8DR3 - chains C and D of the 12 polymer chains in the assembly; structure by electron microscopy, 2.20 A resolution.

[Chain C]
Protein: Replication factor C subunit 3
Source organism: Saccharomyces cerevisiae
UniProtKB: P38629 (RFC3_YEAST); residues 1-340 here = UniProt positions 1-340
Chain sequence (340 residues; each row starts with the number of its first residue):
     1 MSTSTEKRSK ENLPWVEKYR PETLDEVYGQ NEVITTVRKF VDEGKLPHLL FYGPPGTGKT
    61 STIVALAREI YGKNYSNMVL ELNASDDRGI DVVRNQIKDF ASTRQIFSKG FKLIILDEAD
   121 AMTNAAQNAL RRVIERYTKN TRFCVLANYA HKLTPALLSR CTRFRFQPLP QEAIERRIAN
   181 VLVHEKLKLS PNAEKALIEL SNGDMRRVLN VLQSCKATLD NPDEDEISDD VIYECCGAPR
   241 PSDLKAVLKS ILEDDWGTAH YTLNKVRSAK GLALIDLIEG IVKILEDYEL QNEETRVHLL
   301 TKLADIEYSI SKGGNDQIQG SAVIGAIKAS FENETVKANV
Disordered / not traced: 1-6, 337-340
Bound ions: Mg2+: T60 (together with ATP-gamma-S)
Ligand contacts:
  - ATP-gamma-S (AGS; phosphothiophosphoric acid-adenylate ester), molecule 1: V16, Y19, R20, P21, E26, V27, Y28, P54, P55, G56, T57, G58, K59, T60, S61, E118, N148, L169, R177, M205, R206, L209
  - ATP-gamma-S (AGS), molecule 2: R131, E135, A156, R160
Swiss-Prot annotation at these positions:
  - binding site (ATP): V16 to Y19, R20, Y28, G53 to S61, N148, R206
  - modified residue: S2 (N-acetylserine)

[Chain D]
Protein: Replication factor C subunit 2
Source organism: Saccharomyces cerevisiae
UniProtKB: P40348 (RFC2_YEAST); numbering as in UniProt (aligned over 1-353)
Chain sequence (353 residues; each row starts with the number of its first residue):
     1 MFEGFGPNKK RKISKLAAEQ SLAQQPWVEK YRPKNLDEVT AQDHAVTVLK KTLKSANLPH
    61 MLFYGPPGTG KTSTILALTK ELYGPDLMKS RILELNASDE RGISIVREKV KNFARLTVSK
   121 PSKHDLENYP CPPYKIIILD EADSMTADAQ SALRRTMETY SGVTRFCLIC NYVTRIIDPL
   181 ASRCSKFRFK ALDASNAIDR LRFISEQENV KCDDGVLERI LDISAGDLRR GITLLQSASK
   241 GAQYLGDGKN ITSTQVEELA GVVPHDILIE IVEKVKSGDF DEIKKYVNTF MKSGWSAASV
   301 VNQLHEYYIT NDNFDTNFKN QISWLLFTTD SRLNNGTNEH IQLLNLLVKI SQL
Disordered / not traced: 1-10
Bound ions: Mg2+: T72 (together with ATP-gamma-S)
Ligand contacts:
  - ATP-gamma-S (AGS; phosphothiophosphoric acid-adenylate ester), molecule 1: V28, Y31, R32, P33, E38, V39, T40, Q42, P66, P67, G68, T69, G70, K71, T72, S73, E141, N171, L192, R200, L228, R229, I232
  - ATP-gamma-S (AGS), molecule 2: R154, E158, P179, R183
Swiss-Prot annotation at these positions:
  - binding site (ATP): V28, R32, G65 to S73, N171, R229
  - modified residue: M1 (N-acetylmethionine)

[Interface between chain C and chain D]
Residue-residue contacts - 90 pairs, chain C then chain D:
  K7(C) - P133(D)  hydrogen bond (backbone-backbone)
  K7(C) - G162(D)  hydrogen bond (backbone-backbone)
  K7(C) - V163(D)
  R8(C) - P133(D)
  E11(C) - N57(D)
  N12(C) - A56(D)  hydrogen bond (side chain-backbone)
  N12(C) - N57(D)
  N12(C) - R165(D)  hydrogen bond (backbone-side chain)
  L13(C) - N57(D)
  L13(C) - S161(D)
  L13(C) - G162(D)
  L13(C) - R165(D)
  P14(C) - P59(D)  hydrophobic
  P14(C) - R165(D)
  W15(C) - N57(D)
  E17(C) - E158(D)
  E17(C) - S161(D)
  R20(C) - E158(D)  salt bridge
  T60(C) - R155(D)
  N83(C) - R155(D)
  A84(C) - S151(D)
  A84(C) - A152(D)
  S85(C) - R107(D)
  S85(C) - K111(D)  hydrogen bond
  S85(C) - A152(D)
  S85(C) - T156(D)
  D86(C) - K111(D)  salt bridge
  D117(C) - R155(D)
  E118(C) - R154(D)  salt bridge
  E118(C) - R155(D)
  E118(C) - R183(D)  salt bridge
  N148(C) - R154(D)  hydrogen bond
  Y149(C) - P179(D)
  D204(C) - S182(D)  hydrogen bond
  R206(C) - E158(D)  salt bridge
  R206(C) - S182(D)  hydrogen bond
  R206(C) - R183(D)
  N210(C) - S182(D)
  N210(C) - R183(D)
  N210(C) - C184(D)  hydrogen bond (side chain-backbone)
  N210(C) - S185(D)
  Q213(C) - N57(D)  hydrogen bond (side chain-backbone)
  Q213(C) - P59(D)
  S214(C) - V48(D)
  S214(C) - S185(D)
  A217(C) - V48(D)  hydrophobic
  A217(C) - K51(D)  hydrogen bond (backbone-side chain)
  T218(C) - V48(D)
  T218(C) - K51(D)
  L219(C) - K51(D)
  E234(C) - H44(D)
  C235(C) - H44(D)
  G237(C) - R188(D)  hydrogen bond (backbone-side chain)
  W256(C) - T316(D)
  W256(C) - K319(D)
  W256(C) - N320(D)  hydrogen bond
  W256(C) - S323(D)
  H260(C) - I309(D)
  K270(C) - K190(D)  hydrogen bond (backbone-side chain)
  G271(C) - R188(D)  hydrogen bond (backbone-side chain)
  G271(C) - K190(D)
  L272(C) - R188(D)
  A273(C) - R188(D)
  K302(C) - W324(D)
  D305(C) - F327(D)
  I306(C) - F327(D)  hydrophobic
  S309(C) - F327(D)
  S309(C) - S331(D)  hydrogen bond
  S311(C) - Y172(D)
  S311(C) - T174(D)
  K312(C) - Y172(D)
  K312(C) - N334(D)  hydrogen bond (backbone-side chain)
  K312(C) - N335(D)  hydrogen bond
  G313(C) - Y172(D)
  G314(C) - D330(D)
  N315(C) - N302(D)  hydrogen bond
  N315(C) - D330(D)  hydrogen bond (backbone-side chain)
  Q317(C) - H305(D)
  I318(C) - V301(D)  hydrophobic
  I318(C) - H305(D)
  I318(C) - L326(D)
  I318(C) - F327(D)  hydrophobic
  S321(C) - H305(D)  hydrogen bond
  S321(C) - S323(D)
  A322(C) - F327(D)  hydrophobic
  G325(C) - N320(D)
  G325(C) - S323(D)
  K328(C) - N320(D)
  E332(C) - T316(D)
  E332(C) - N320(D)  hydrogen bond
Also at the interface, not in a pair above, chain C (59 interface residues in all): V16, P55, D87, R207, G257, D276, Q319, A329
Also at the interface, not in a pair above, chain D (52 interface residues in all): T47, S55, L58, H60, Y134, D178, K186, F187, T310

[Overview]
Chain C and chain D form an interface of 59 and 52 residues respectively, with 22 hydrogen bonds and 5 salt
bridges. Polar contacts include R20(C)-E158(D), D86(C)-K111(D) and E118(C)-R154(D). One ATP-gamma-S molecule
is bound between chain C and chain D. Chain C binds ATP-gamma-S.
Chain C is Replication factor C subunit 3 and chain D is Replication factor C subunit 2, both from
Saccharomyces cerevisiae; the structure, Closed state of RFC:PCNA bound to a 3' ss/dsDNA junction (DNA2) with
NTD, was determined by electron microscopy (same publication as 8DQW, 8DQX, 8DQZ, 8DR0, 8DR1, 8DR4 and 3
further entries).
